8OSF - chains D and E of the 6 polymer chains in the assembly; structure by electron microscopy, 4.00 A resolution.

# Chain D (and E)
Protein: Magnesium-chelatase subunit ChlI
Organism: Nostoc sp. PCC 7120
Notes: EC 6.6.1.1; chain E of this document is another copy of the same molecule, construct and numbering; everything in this record applies to it too
UniProtKB: P58571 (CHLI_NOSS1); residues 2-374 here = UniProt positions 2-374
Amino-acid sequence (380 residues; numbered -5 to 374; the number before each row is that of its first residue; numbers below 1 keep their minus sign (Met-5 is residue -5)):
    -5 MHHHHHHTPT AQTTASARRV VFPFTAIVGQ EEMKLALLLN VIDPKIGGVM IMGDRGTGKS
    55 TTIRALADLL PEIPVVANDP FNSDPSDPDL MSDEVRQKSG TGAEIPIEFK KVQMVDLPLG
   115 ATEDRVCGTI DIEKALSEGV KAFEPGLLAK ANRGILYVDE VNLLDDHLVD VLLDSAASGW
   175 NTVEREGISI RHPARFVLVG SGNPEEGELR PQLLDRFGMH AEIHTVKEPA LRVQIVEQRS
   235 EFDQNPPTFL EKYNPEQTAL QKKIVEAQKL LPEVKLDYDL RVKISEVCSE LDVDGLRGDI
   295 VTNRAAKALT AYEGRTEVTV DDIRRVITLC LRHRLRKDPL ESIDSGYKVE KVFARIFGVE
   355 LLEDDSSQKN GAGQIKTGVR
Disordered / not traced: -5 to 13, 92-100, 125-136, 354-374 (chain E: -5 to 13, 94-100, 125-136, 354-374)
Differences from the reference sequence: initiating methionine (-5); expression tag (-4 to 1)
Swiss-Prot annotation at these positions:
  - binding site (ATP): Gly47 to Ser54
Reported in the primary citation:
  - binding site for the ligand ATP: Arg210, Arg291

# Interface between chain D and chain E
Contacting residue pairs - 19 pairs, chain D then chain E:
  Glu178(D) - Asp110(E)
  Glu178(D) - Lys144(E)  salt bridge
  Pro205(D) - Arg49(E)  hydrogen bond (backbone-side chain)
  Gln206(D) - Arg49(E)
  Asp209(D) - Arg49(E)  salt bridge
  Arg275(D) - Val227(E)
  Val276(D) - Val227(E)  hydrophobic
  Ser279(D) - Arg226(E)  hydrogen bond (backbone-side chain)
  Cys282(D) - Arg226(E)
  Ser283(D) - Lys221(E)  hydrogen bond (backbone-side chain)
  Ser283(D) - Arg226(E)
  Asp288(D) - Asp48(E)
  Asp288(D) - Arg49(E)  hydrogen bond (side chain-backbone)
  Leu290(D) - Arg226(E)
  Leu290(D) - Ile229(E)  hydrophobic
  Arg291(D) - Gly50(E)
  Asp293(D) - Val230(E)
  Asn297(D) - Val230(E)
  Arg298(D) - Asp237(E)  salt bridge
Interface residues without a listed pair, chain D (18 interface residues in all): Arg179, Tyr272, Gly289
Interface residues without a listed pair, chain E (13 interface residues in all): Arg119, Pro223

# Overview
18 residues of chain D and 13 residues of chain E are in contact, with 4 hydrogen bonds and 3 salt bridges.
Among the polar pairs are Glu178(D)-Lys144(E), Asp209(D)-Arg49(E) and Arg298(D)-Asp237(E). From UniProt: 8
ATP-binding residues on chain D. From the paper: a binding site for the ligand ATP at Arg210(D) and Arg291(D).
Both chains are Magnesium-chelatase subunit ChlI (Nostoc sp. PCC 7120). Entry 8OSF (AAA+ motor subunit ChlI of
magnesium chelatase, hexamer conformation A) was determined by electron microscopy, deposited together with
8OSG and 8OSH.
